Entry 9BHB (electron microscopy, 3.10 A resolution); this record covers chains H and A of the 3 polymer chains in the assembly.

== Chain H ==
Name: C74 heavy chain
Source organism: Homo sapiens
Sequence (121 residues; row label = number of the first residue in the row; a row labelled like 82A-82C holds insertion residues (82A, then the next letters in order)):
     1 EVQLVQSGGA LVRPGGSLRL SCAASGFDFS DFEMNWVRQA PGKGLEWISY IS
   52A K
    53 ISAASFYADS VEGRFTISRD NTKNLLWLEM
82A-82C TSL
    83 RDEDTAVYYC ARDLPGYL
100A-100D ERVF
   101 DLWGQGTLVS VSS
Unresolved in the structure: 1, 113
Cystine bridges: Cys22-Cys92

== Chain A ==
Name: Erythrocyte membrane protein 1, PfEMP1
Source organism: Plasmodium falciparum 3D7
UniProt: Q8I098 (Q8I098_PLAF7); residue numbers follow UniProt; this construct covers 1-728
Sequence (728 residues; row label = number of the first residue in the row):
     1 MGNASSSEGE AKTPSLTESH NSARNILEGY AESIKEQASK DAKIHGHHLK GDLAKAVFRH
    61 PFSAYRPNYG NPCELDYRFH TNVWHRNAED RNPCLFSRAK RFSNEGEAEC NGGIITGNKG
   121 ECGACAPYRR RHICDYNLHH INENNIRNTH DLLGNLLVMA RSEGESIVKS HEYTGYGIYK
   181 SGICTSLARS FADIGDIIRG KDLYRRDSRT DKLEENLRKI FANIYKELKN GKKWAEAKEY
   241 YQDDGTGNYY KLREAWWALN RKDVWKALTC SAPRDAQYFI KSSVRDQTFS NDYCGHGEHE
   301 VLTNLDYVPQ FLRWFEEWAE EFCRIKKIKL GKVKEACRDD SKKLYCSHNG YDCTKTIRNK
   361 DILSDNPKCT GCSVKCKVYE LWLRNQRNEF EKQKKKYYKE IQTYTSKDAK TDSNINNEYY
   421 KEFYDKLKNE GYETLNKFIK LLNEGRYCKE KISGERNIDF TMTGDKDAFY RSDYCQICPE
   481 CGVQCSGTTC TPKKVIHPNC KDKETYEPGD AKTTDITVLY SGDEEGDIAQ KLQDFCNDKN
   541 KENDENYEKW QCYYKSSEIN KCQMTPSSHK VPKHGYIMSF YAFFDLWVKN LLIDSINWKN
   601 DLTNCINNTN VTDCKNDCNT NCKCFENWAK TKENEWKKVK TIYKNENGNT NNYYKKLNNH
   661 FQGYFFHVMK ELNKEEKWYK LMEDLKEKID SSNLKNGTKD SEGAIKVLFD HLKDIAERCI
   721 DNNSKDSC
Unresolved in the structure: 1-578, 601-620, 641-653, 694-702, 719-728

== Chain H / chain A interface ==
Contacting residue pairs - 19 pairs, chain H then chain A:
  Tyr50(H) with Phe665(A); Phe666(A)
  Ser52(H) with Phe665(A); Glu675(A), hydrogen bond
  Lys52A(H) with Glu675(A)
  Ile53(H) with Glu675(A), hydrogen bond (backbone-side chain)
  Ala55(H) with Glu675(A); Trp678(A); Tyr679(A), hydrophobic
  Ala56(H) with Phe665(A), hydrophobic
  Phe58(H) with Gln662(A); Phe666(A), hydrophobic
  Tyr99(H) with Phe665(A), hydrophobic; Phe666(A); Met669(A); Asn673(A); Glu675(A), hydrogen bond
  Leu100(H) with Lys670(A)
  Arg100B(H) with Phe666(A)
Other interface residues (no listed pair), chain H (12 interface residues in all): Glu33, Ser54
Other interface residues (no listed pair), chain A (11 interface residues in all): Gly663, Glu676

== Summary ==
The interface between chain H and chain A involves 12 residues on one side and 11 on the other, with 3
hydrogen bonds. Among the polar pairs are Ser52(H)-Glu675(A), Ile53(H)-Glu675(A) and Tyr99(H)-Glu675(A).
Chain H is C74 heavy chain (Homo sapiens) and chain A is Erythrocyte membrane protein 1, PfEMP1 (Plasmodium
falciparum 3D7); the structure, Cryo-EM structure of human monoclonal antibody C74 targeting PFD1235w
(CIDRa1.6) PfEMP1, was determined by electron microscopy together with 8VDG from the same study.
